Entry 7UJK (X-ray diffraction, 2.43 A resolution); this record covers chains H and L of the 4 polymer chains in the assembly.

[Chain H]
Protein: 10E5 Fab heavy chain
Organism: Mus musculus
Notes: antibody fragment or engineered binder
Sequence (221 residues; each row starts with the number of its first residue):
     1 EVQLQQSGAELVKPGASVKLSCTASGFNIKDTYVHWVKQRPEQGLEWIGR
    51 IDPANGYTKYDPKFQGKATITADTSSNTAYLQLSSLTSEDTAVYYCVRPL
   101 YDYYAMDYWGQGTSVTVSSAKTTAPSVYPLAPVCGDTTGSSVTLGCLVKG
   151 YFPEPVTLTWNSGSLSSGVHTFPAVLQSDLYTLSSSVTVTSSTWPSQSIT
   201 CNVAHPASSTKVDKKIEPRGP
Unresolved in the structure: 135-137, 220-221
Cystine bridges: Cys-22/Cys-96, Cys-146/Cys-201

[Chain L]
Protein: 10E5 Fab light chain
Organism: Mus musculus
Notes: antibody fragment or engineered binder
Sequence (214 residues; numbered 1 to 214; the number before each row is that of its first residue):
     1 DILMTQSPSSMSVSLGDTVSITCHASQGISSNIGWLQQKPGKSFMGLIYY
    51 GTNLVDGVPSRFSGSGSGADYSLTISSLDSEDFADYYCVQYAQLPYTFGG
   101 GTKLEIKRADAAPTVSIFPPSSEQLTSGGASVVCFLNNFYPKDINVKWKI
   151 DGSERQNGVLNSWTDQDSKDSTYSMSSTLTLTKDEYERHNSYTCEATHKT
   201 STSPIVKSFNRNEC
Cystine bridges: Cys-23/Cys-88, Cys-134/Cys-194

[Chain H / chain L interface]
Disulfides between the chains: Cys-134(H)/Cys-214(L)
Pairs across the interface (70; chain H residue first):
  His-35(H) / Tyr-96(L)
  Val-37(H) / Phe-98(L)  hydrophobic
  Gln-39(H) / Gln-38(L)  hydrogen bond
  Gln-39(H) / Phe-44(L)
  Gln-39(H) / Tyr-87(L)
  Leu-45(H) / Phe-44(L)  hydrophobic
  Leu-45(H) / Tyr-87(L)  hydrophobic
  Leu-45(H) / Phe-98(L)
  Trp-47(H) / Pro-95(L)  hydrophobic
  Trp-47(H) / Tyr-96(L)
  Lys-59(H) / Leu-94(L)
  Asp-61(H) / Pro-95(L)
  Tyr-95(H) / Gln-38(L)  hydrogen bond
  Tyr-95(H) / Ser-43(L)
  Tyr-95(H) / Phe-44(L)
  Leu-100(H) / Val-55(L)  hydrophobic
  Leu-100(H) / Asp-56(L)
  Tyr-101(H) / Tyr-49(L)
  Tyr-101(H) / Asp-56(L)  hydrogen bond
  Asp-102(H) / Tyr-91(L)  hydrogen bond
  Tyr-104(H) / Tyr-91(L)
  Tyr-104(H) / Tyr-96(L)  hydrogen bond (backbone-side chain)
  Met-106(H) / Leu-36(L)
  Met-106(H) / Tyr-96(L)  hydrophobic
  Asp-107(H) / Gly-46(L)  hydrogen bond (backbone-backbone)
  Asp-107(H) / Tyr-49(L)
  Trp-109(H) / Leu-36(L)
  Trp-109(H) / Phe-44(L)  hydrophobic
  Gly-110(H) / Ser-43(L)  hydrogen bond (backbone-side chain)
  Gln-111(H) / Ser-43(L)
  Tyr-128(H) / Ser-121(L)
  Tyr-128(H) / Gln-124(L)
  Tyr-128(H) / Ser-127(L)
  Pro-129(H) / Ser-121(L)
  Pro-129(H) / Glu-123(L)
  Leu-130(H) / Phe-118(L)
  Leu-130(H) / Val-133(L)  hydrophobic
  Ala-131(H) / Phe-118(L)
  Val-133(H) / Ile-117(L)
  Val-133(H) / Pro-119(L)
  Val-133(H) / Phe-209(L)  hydrophobic
  Val-133(H) / Cys-214(L)  hydrophobic
  Cys-134(H) / Cys-214(L)  disulfide
  Thr-143(H) / Phe-118(L)
  Lys-149(H) / Ser-131(L)
  Lys-149(H) / Thr-180(L)
  Ser-167(H) / Lys-169(L)
  His-170(H) / Asn-137(L)
  His-170(H) / Asn-138(L)  hydrogen bond
  His-170(H) / Ser-174(L)
  Thr-171(H) / Thr-164(L)
  Phe-172(H) / Phe-135(L)  hydrophobic
  Phe-172(H) / Ser-162(L)
  Phe-172(H) / Thr-164(L)
  Phe-172(H) / Ser-174(L)
  Phe-172(H) / Met-175(L)
  Phe-172(H) / Ser-176(L)
  Pro-173(H) / Ser-162(L)  hydrogen bond (backbone-side chain)
  Pro-173(H) / Trp-163(L)
  Pro-173(H) / Thr-164(L)
  Val-175(H) / Leu-160(L)  hydrophobic
  Val-175(H) / Asn-161(L)
  Val-175(H) / Ser-162(L)
  Gln-177(H) / Leu-160(L)
  Ser-184(H) / Phe-135(L)
  Ser-184(H) / Ser-176(L)  hydrogen bond
  Ser-186(H) / Phe-135(L)
  Ser-186(H) / Asn-137(L)  hydrogen bond
  Arg-219(H) / Pro-119(L)  hydrogen bond (side chain-backbone)
  Arg-219(H) / Pro-120(L)  hydrogen bond (side chain-backbone)
Also at the interface, not in a pair above, chain H (46 interface residues in all): Glu-46, Arg-50, Lys-63, Ala-105, Gly-112, Pro-132, Leu-144, Gly-145, Leu-147, Ser-185, Lys-214
Also at the interface, not in a pair above, chain L (43 interface residues in all): Asp-1, Met-45, Tyr-50, Ser-116

[In short]
Chain H and chain L form an interface of 46 and 43 residues respectively; the contacts include 1 disulfide
bond and 13 hydrogen bonds. Polar pairs include Gln-39(H)/Gln-38(L), Tyr-95(H)/Gln-38(L) and
Tyr-101(H)/Asp-56(L).
Chain H is 10E5 Fab heavy chain and chain L is 10E5 Fab light chain, both from Mus musculus; the structure,
Integrin alpha IIB beta3 complex with lamifiban, was determined by X-ray diffraction, deposited together with
7L8P, 7TCT, 7TD8, 7THO, 7TMZ, 7TPD and 15 further entries.
